9JR2 - chains B and S of the 6 polymer chains in the assembly; structure by electron microscopy, 2.80 A resolution.

[Chain B]
Name: Guanine nucleotide-binding protein G(I)/G(S)/G(T) subunit beta-1
Organism: Rattus rattus
UniProt: P54311 (GBB1_RAT); residue numbers follow UniProt; this construct covers 2-340
Sequence (344 residues; row label = number of the first residue in the row; numbers below 1 keep their minus sign (Gly-3 is residue -3)):
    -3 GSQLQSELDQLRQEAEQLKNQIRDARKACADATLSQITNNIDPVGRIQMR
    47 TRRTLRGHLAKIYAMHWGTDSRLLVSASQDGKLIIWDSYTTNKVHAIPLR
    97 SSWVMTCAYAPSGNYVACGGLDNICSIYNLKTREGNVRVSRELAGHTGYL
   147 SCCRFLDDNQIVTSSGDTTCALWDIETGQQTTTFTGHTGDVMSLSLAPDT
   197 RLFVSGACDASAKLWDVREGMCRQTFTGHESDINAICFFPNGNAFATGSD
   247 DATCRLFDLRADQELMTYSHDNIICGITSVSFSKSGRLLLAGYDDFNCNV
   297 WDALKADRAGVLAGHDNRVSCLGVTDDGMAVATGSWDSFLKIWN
Not modelled in the structure: -3 to 3
Differences from the reference sequence: expression tag (-3 to 1)
Curated features (UniProtKB/Swiss-Prot):
  - modified residue: Ser2 (N-acetylserine), His266 (Phosphohistidine)

[Chain S]
Name: scFv16
Organism: Mus musculus
Notes: antibody fragment or engineered binder
Sequence (260 residues; row label = number of the first residue in the row; note: 3 numbers in that range are skipped by the numbering (no residue carries them; nothing is unmodelled there); a row labelled like 120A-120O holds insertion residues (120A, then the next letters in order)):
     1 DVQLVESGGGLVQPGGSRKLSCSASGFAFSSFGMHWVRQAPEKGLEWVAY
    51 ISSGSGTIYYADTVKGRFTISRDDPKNTLFLQMTSLRSEDTAMYYCVRSI
   101 YYYGSSPFDFWGQGTTLTVS
120A-120O SGGGGSGGGGSGGGG
   124 SDIVMTQATSSVPVTPGESVSISCRSSKSLLHSNGNTYLYWFLQRPGQSP
   174 QLLIYRMSNLASGVPDRFSGSGSGTAFTLTISRLEAEDVGVYYCMQHLEY
   224 PLTFGAGTKLELKAAAASSEDLYFQ
Not modelled in the structure: 1, 120A-120O, 236-248
Disulfides: Cys22-Cys96, Cys147-Cys217

[Chain B / chain S interface]
Residue-residue contacts (12; chain B residue first):
  Asp66(B) with Tyr103(S)
  Arg68(B) with Tyr103(S)
  Leu69(B) with Tyr103(S), hydrophobic
  Val90(B) with Tyr102(S), hydrophobic
  His91(B) with Tyr102(S)
  Glu130(B) with Gly26(S); Phe27(S); Ala28(S), hydrogen bond (backbone-backbone); Phe32(S)
  Gly131(B) with Ala28(S); Ser31(S); Phe32(S)
Interface residues without a listed pair, chain B (9 interface residues in all): Asp83, Arg129
Interface residues without a listed pair, chain S (9 interface residues in all): Val2, Ile100

[In short]
The chain B/chain S interface involves 9 residues from each chain, with 1 hydrogen bond. Its one hydrogen
bond, Glu130(B)-Ala28(S), is backbone to backbone.
Chain B is Guanine nucleotide-binding protein G(I)/G(S)/G(T) subunit beta-1 (Rattus rattus) and chain S is
scFv16 (Mus musculus); the structure, Cryo-EM structure of PTH-PTH1R-Gq (upright state), was determined by
electron microscopy, deposited together with 9JR3.
